8A8U - chains E and F of the 7 polymer chains in the assembly; structure by electron microscopy, 3.62 A resolution.

[Chain E (and F)]
Name: ATP-dependent Clp protease ATP-binding subunit ClpC1
From: Mycobacterium tuberculosis
Notes: EC 3.4.-.-; chain F of this document is another copy of the same molecule, construct and numbering; everything in this record applies to it too
UniProtKB: P9WPC9 (CLPC1_MYCTU); numbering as in UniProt (aligned over 1-848)
Chain sequence (856 residues; numbered 1 to 856; the number before each row is that of its first residue):
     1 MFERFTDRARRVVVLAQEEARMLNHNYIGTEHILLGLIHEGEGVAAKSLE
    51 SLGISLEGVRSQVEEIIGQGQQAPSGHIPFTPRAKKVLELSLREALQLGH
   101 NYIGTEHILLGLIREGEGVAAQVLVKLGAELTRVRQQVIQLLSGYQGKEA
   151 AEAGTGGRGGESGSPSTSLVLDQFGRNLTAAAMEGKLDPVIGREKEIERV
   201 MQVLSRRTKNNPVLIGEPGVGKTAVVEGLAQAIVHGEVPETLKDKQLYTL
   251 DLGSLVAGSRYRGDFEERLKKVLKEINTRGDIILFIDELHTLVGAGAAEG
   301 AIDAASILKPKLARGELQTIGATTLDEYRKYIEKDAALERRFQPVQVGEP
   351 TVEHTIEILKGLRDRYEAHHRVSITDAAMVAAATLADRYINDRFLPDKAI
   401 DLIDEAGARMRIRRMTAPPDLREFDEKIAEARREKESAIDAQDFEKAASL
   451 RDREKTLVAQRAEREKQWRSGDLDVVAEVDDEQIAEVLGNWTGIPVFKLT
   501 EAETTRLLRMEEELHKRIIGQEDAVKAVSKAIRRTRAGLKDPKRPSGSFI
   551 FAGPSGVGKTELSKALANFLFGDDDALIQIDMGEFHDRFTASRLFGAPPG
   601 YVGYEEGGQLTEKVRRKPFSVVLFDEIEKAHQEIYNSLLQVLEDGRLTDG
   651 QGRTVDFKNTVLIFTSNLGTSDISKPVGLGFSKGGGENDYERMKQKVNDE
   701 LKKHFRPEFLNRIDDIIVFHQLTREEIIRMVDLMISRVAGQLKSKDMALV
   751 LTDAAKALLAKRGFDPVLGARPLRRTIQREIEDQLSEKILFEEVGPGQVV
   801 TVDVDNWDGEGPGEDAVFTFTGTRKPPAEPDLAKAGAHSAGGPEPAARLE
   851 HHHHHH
Not modelled in the structure: 1-167, 296-301, 416-475, 671-689, 822-856 (chain F: 1-169, 256-262, 294-302, 416-475, 595-608, 671-686, 822-856)
Sequence notes: expression tag (849-856)
Small-molecule neighbours:
  - ADP (adenosine-5'-diphosphate), molecule 1: Asp-188, Pro-189, Val-190, Ile-191, Arg-193, Gly-219, Val-220, Gly-221, Lys-222, Thr-223, Ala-224, Asp-287, Ile-358, Leu-362, Pro-396, Asp-397
  - ADP, molecule 2: Arg-517, Ile-518, Ile-519, Pro-554, Ser-555, Gly-556, Val-557, Gly-558, Lys-559, Thr-560, Glu-561, Asn-667, Met-730, Leu-733, Met-734, Ala-770, Arg-771
Reported in the primary citation:
  - mutagenesis - F444A: increased catalytic activity (ATPase activity)
  - mutagenesis - F444A: unchanged catalytic activity on FITC-casein
  - mutagenesis - F444A: unchanged catalytic activity on GFPssra

[Interface between chain E and chain F]
Residue-residue contacts - 51 pairs, chain E then chain F:
  Lys-195(E) / Asn-490(F)
  Glu-198(E) / Ile-412(F)
  Arg-199(E) / Arg-393(F)
  Arg-199(E) / Glu-405(F)  salt bridge
  Arg-199(E) / Trp-491(F)
  Gln-202(E) / Glu-405(F)
  Gln-202(E) / Ala-408(F)
  Gln-202(E) / Arg-409(F)
  Val-203(E) / Glu-405(F)
  Ser-205(E) / His-370(F)
  Arg-206(E) / Asp-401(F)
  Arg-206(E) / Glu-405(F)  salt bridge
  Arg-207(E) / Tyr-366(F)  hydrogen bond
  Arg-207(E) / His-369(F)
  Arg-207(E) / His-370(F)
  Arg-207(E) / Asp-404(F)
  Thr-208(E) / Tyr-366(F)
  Pro-239(E) / Ile-412(F)  hydrophobic
  Pro-239(E) / Met-415(F)
  Glu-240(E) / Met-415(F)
  Arg-314(E) / Asp-251(F)  salt bridge
  Asp-335(E) / Glu-288(F)
  Ala-336(E) / Asp-287(F)
  Ala-336(E) / Glu-288(F)
  Gln-343(E) / Arg-393(F)  hydrogen bond
  Pro-344(E) / Arg-393(F)
  Leu-499(E) / Leu-790(F)  hydrophobic
  Leu-508(E) / Leu-790(F)
  Lys-530(E) / Asp-783(F)
  Arg-533(E) / Glu-787(F)
  Arg-534(E) / Gln-778(F)  hydrogen bond
  Arg-534(E) / Glu-782(F)  salt bridge
  Arg-534(E) / Asp-783(F)
  Arg-534(E) / Ser-786(F)
  Ala-537(E) / Lys-745(F)  hydrogen bond (backbone-side chain)
  Ala-537(E) / Ser-786(F)
  Ala-537(E) / Leu-790(F)  hydrophobic
  Leu-539(E) / Gln-741(F)
  Leu-539(E) / Leu-742(F)  hydrophobic
  Leu-539(E) / Glu-782(F)
  Leu-539(E) / Leu-785(F)  hydrophobic
  Leu-539(E) / Ser-786(F)
  Lys-540(E) / Gln-741(F)  hydrogen bond (backbone-side chain)
  Asp-541(E) / Arg-737(F)  salt bridge
  Pro-542(E) / Gln-741(F)
  Asn-636(E) / Glu-584(F)
  Leu-710(E) / Arg-775(F)
  Asn-711(E) / Leu-768(F)
  Asn-711(E) / Arg-775(F)  hydrogen bond (backbone-side chain)
  Asp-714(E) / Arg-775(F)
  Ile-716(E) / Arg-775(F)
Interface residues without a listed pair, chain E (42 interface residues in all): Met-201, Lys-209, Thr-241, Lys-309, Glu-333, Lys-334, Gln-346, Gly-538, Leu-639, Arg-706, Ile-713
Interface residues without a listed pair, chain F (37 interface residues in all): Gly-253, Glu-327, Asp-397, Asp-581, Gly-583, Val-738, Ile-789

[Overview]
The interface between chain E and chain F involves 42 residues on one side and 37 on the other; the contacts
include 6 hydrogen bonds and 5 salt bridges. Polar contacts include Arg-199(E)/Glu-405(F),
Arg-206(E)/Glu-405(F) and Arg-314(E)/Asp-251(F). From the paper: F444A of chain E increases catalytic activity
(ATPase activity); F444A of chain E leaves catalytic activity on FITC-casein unchanged.
Chain E and chain F are both ATP-dependent Clp protease ATP-binding subunit ClpC1 (Mycobacterium
tuberculosis); the structure, Mycobacterium tuberculosis ClpC1 hexamer structure, was determined by electron
microscopy (same publication as 8A8V and 8A8W).
